PDB entry 3BJ2 | X-ray diffraction, 2.00 A resolution | chains B and D of the 4 polymer chains in the assembly

[Chain B (and D)]
Protein: hemoglobin beta
Organism: Perca flavescens
Notes: chain D of this document is another copy of the same molecule, construct and numbering; everything in this record applies to it too
Chain sequence (146 residues; numbered 1 to 146; the number before each row is that of its first residue):
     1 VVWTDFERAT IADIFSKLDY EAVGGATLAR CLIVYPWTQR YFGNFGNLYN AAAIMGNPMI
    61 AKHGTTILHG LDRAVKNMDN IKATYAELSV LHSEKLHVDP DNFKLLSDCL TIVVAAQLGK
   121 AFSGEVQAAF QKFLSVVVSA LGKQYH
Metal / ion sites: heme Fe near His92 (its only coordinating residue here)
Ligand contacts: heme (HEM): Thr38, Tyr41, Phe42, Phe45, Lys62, His63, Thr66, Ile67, Gly70, Leu71, Arg73, Tyr85, Leu88, Leu91, His92, Leu96, Val98, Asn102, Phe103, Leu106, Val137, Leu141

[How chain B and chain D interact]
Residue-residue contacts - 16 pairs, chain B then chain D:
  Val1(B) - Tyr145(D)  hydrogen bond (backbone-backbone)
  Lys82(B) - His146(D)
  Ser135(B) - Tyr145(D)
  Val136(B) - Tyr145(D)  hydrophobic
  Val136(B) - His146(D)
  Ser139(B) - Tyr145(D)
  Ser139(B) - His146(D)  hydrogen bond
  Ala140(B) - His146(D)
  Tyr145(B) - Val1(D)  hydrogen bond (backbone-backbone)
  Tyr145(B) - Ser135(D)
  Tyr145(B) - Val136(D)  hydrophobic
  Tyr145(B) - Ser139(D)
  His146(B) - Lys82(D)
  His146(B) - Val136(D)
  His146(B) - Ser139(D)  hydrogen bond
  His146(B) - Ala140(D)  hydrogen bond (side chain-backbone)

[In short]
Chain B and chain D each contribute 8 residues to their interface; the contacts include 5 hydrogen bonds.
Polar contacts include Ser139(B)-His146(D), His146(B)-Ala140(D) and Val1(B)-Tyr145(D). Bound to chain B: heme.
Chain B and chain D are both hemoglobin beta (Perca flavescens); the structure, met-Perch Hemoglobin at pH
6.3, was determined by X-ray diffraction (same publication as 2QSP, 2QSS, 2R1H, 3BJ1 and 3BJ3).
